Entry 9H2A (electron microscopy, 5.20 A resolution (low resolution: residue-level contacts below are approximate; hydrogen-bond / salt-bridge calls are withheld)); this record covers chains G and K of the 32 polymer chains in the assembly.

Chain G:
Molecule: Major capsid protein
From: Autographa californica nucleopolyhedrovirus
UniProt: P17499 (MCP_NPVAC); numbering as in UniProt (aligned over 1-347)
Sequence (347 residues; numbered 1 to 347; the number before each row is that of its first residue):
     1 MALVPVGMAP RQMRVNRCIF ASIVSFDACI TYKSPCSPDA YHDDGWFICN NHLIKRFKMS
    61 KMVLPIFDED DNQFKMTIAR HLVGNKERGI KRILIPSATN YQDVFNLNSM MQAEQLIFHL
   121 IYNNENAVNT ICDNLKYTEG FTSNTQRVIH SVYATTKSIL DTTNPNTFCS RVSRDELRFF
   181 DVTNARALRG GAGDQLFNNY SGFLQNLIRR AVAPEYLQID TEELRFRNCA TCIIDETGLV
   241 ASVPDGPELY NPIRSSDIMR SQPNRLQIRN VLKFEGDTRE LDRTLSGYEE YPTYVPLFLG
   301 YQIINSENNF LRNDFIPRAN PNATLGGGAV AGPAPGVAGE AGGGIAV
Disordered / not traced: 1-3, 68-70, 139-143, 258-278, 308-347
Bound ions: Zn2+: C18, C36, C49, H52

Chain K:
Molecule: Capsid-associated protein VP80
From: Autographa californica nucleopolyhedrovirus
UniProt: Q00733 (VP80_NPVAC); numbering as in UniProt (aligned over 1-691)
Sequence (691 residues; each row starts with the number of its first residue):
     1 MNDSNSLLIT RLAAQILSRN MQTVDVIVDD KTLSLEEKID TLTSMVLAVN SPPQSPPRVT
    61 SSDLAASIIK NNSKMVGNDF EMRYNVLRMA VVFVKHYPKY YNETTAGLVA EIESNLLQYQ
   121 NYVNQGNYQN IEGYDSLLNK AEECYVKIDR LFKESIKKIM DDTEAFEREQ EAERLRAEQT
   181 AANALLERRA QTSADDVVNR ADANIPTAFS DPLPGPSAPR YMYESSESDT YMETARRTAE
   241 HYTDQDKDYN AAYTADEYNS LVKTVLLRLI EKALATLKNR LHITTIDQLK KFRDYLNSDA
   301 DAGEFQIFLN QEDCVILKNL SNLASKFFNV RCVADTLEVM LEALRNNIEL VQPESDAVRR
   361 IVIKMTQEIK DSSTPLYNIA MYKSDYDAIK NKNIKTLFDL YNDRLPINFL DTSATSPVRK
   421 TSGKRSAEDD LLPTRSSKRA NRPEINVISS EDEQEDDDVE DVDYEKESKR RKLEDEDFLK
   481 LKALEFSKDI VNEKLQKIIV VTDGMKRLYE YCNCKNSLET LPSAANYGSL LKRLNLYNLD
   541 HIEMNVNFYE LLFPLTLYND NDNSDKTLSH QLVNYIFLAS NYFQNCAKNF NYMRETFNVF
   601 GPFKQIDFMV MFVIKFNFLC DMRNFAKLID ELVPNKQPNM RIHSVLVMRD KIVKLAFSNL
   661 QFQTFSKKDK SRNTKHLQRL IMLMNANYNV I
Disordered / not traced: 1-489, 563-565, 669-691

Chain G / chain K interface:
Contacting residue pairs - 41 pairs, chain G then chain K:
  L177(G) - R641(K)
  L177(G) - S644(K)
  L177(G) - V645(K)
  F179(G) - H570(K)
  F179(G) - V573(K)
  F179(G) - N574(K)
  F179(G) - F577(K)
  D181(G) - N574(K)
  V182(G) - N574(K)
  V182(G) - F577(K)
  T183(G) - N574(K)
  T183(G) - L578(K)
  A185(G) - E519(K)
  A185(G) - L578(K)
  R186(G) - E519(K)
  R189(G) - Q571(K)
  R189(G) - Y575(K)
  R189(G) - D621(K)
  R189(G) - N624(K)
  R189(G) - F625(K)
  R189(G) - L628(K)
  G190(G) - Q571(K)
  G190(G) - N574(K)
  D194(G) - H570(K)
  Q195(G) - K566(K)
  Q195(G) - T567(K)
  Q195(G) - H570(K)
  N198(G) - H570(K)
  Q218(G) - M648(K)
  Q218(G) - R649(K)
  Q218(G) - I652(K)
  D220(G) - M648(K)
  T221(G) - K651(K)
  E223(G) - Q584(K)
  E223(G) - R649(K)
  Y301(G) - F577(K)
  Y301(G) - N581(K)
  Y301(G) - R649(K)
  I303(G) - F577(K)
  I303(G) - V645(K)
  N305(G) - M648(K)
Interface residues without a listed pair, chain G (22 interface residues in all): G191, I219, I304
Interface residues without a listed pair, chain K (24 interface residues in all): L655

Overview:
22 residues of chain G and 24 residues of chain K are in contact. C18(G), C36(G), C49(G) and H52(G) form the
Zn2+ site.
Here chain G is Major capsid protein and chain K is Capsid-associated protein VP80, both from Autographa
californica nucleopolyhedrovirus. Entry 9H2A (AcMNPV complete basal cap) was determined by electron microscopy
(same publication as 9H2B, 9H2C, 9H2H, 9H2J and 9H2K).
